6I84 - chains T and R of the 23 polymer chains in the assembly; structure by electron microscopy, 4.40 A resolution (low resolution: residue-level contacts below are approximate; hydrogen-bond / salt-bridge calls are withheld).

[Chain T]
Molecule: 169-nt DNA strand
Sequence (169 nucleotides; numbered 56 to 224; the number before each row is that of its first residue):
    56 ATCAGAATCCCGGTGCCGAGGCCGCTCAATTGGTCGTAGACAGCTCTAGC
   106 ACCGCTTAAACGCACGTACGCGCTGTCCCCCGCGTTTTAACCGCCAAGGG
   156 GATTACTCCCTAGTCTCCAGGCACGTGTCAGATATATACATCGATATAGG
   206 AATAACAGGATCCAGTGAG

[Chain R]
Protein: Histone H2B 1.1
From: Xenopus laevis
Reference sequence: P02281 (H2B11_XENLA); residues 1-122 here correspond to UniProt positions 5-126 (UniProt number = residue number + 4)
Sequence (123 residues; row label = number of the first residue in the row; numbering starts at 0):
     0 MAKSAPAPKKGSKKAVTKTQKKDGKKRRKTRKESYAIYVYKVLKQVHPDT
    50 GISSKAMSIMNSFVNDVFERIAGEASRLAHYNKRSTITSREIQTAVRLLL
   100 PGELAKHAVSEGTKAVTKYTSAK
Disordered / not traced: 0-27
Differences from the reference sequence: initiating methionine (0); conflict Thr29 (Ser33 in P02281)

[Interface between chain T and chain R]
Contacting residue pairs (14):
  DA74(T) with Ser53(R)
  DG75(T) with Tyr39(R); Gly50(R); Ile51(R)
  DG76(T) with Tyr39(R)
  DC82(T) with Arg30(R)
  DA83(T) with Arg30(R)
  DT86(T) with Lys122(R)
  DA93(T) with Ser84(R)
  DG94(T) with Arg83(R); Ser84(R); Thr85(R)
  DT158(T) with Lys28(R); Thr29(R)
Other interface residues (no listed pair), chain T (10 interface residues in all): DT81
Other interface residues (no listed pair), chain R (14 interface residues in all): Lys43, Ser52, Lys82

[In short]
10 residues of chain T and 14 residues of chain R are in contact.
Chain T is a 169-nt DNA strand and chain R is Histone H2B 1.1 (Xenopus laevis); the structure, Structure of
transcribing RNA polymerase II-nucleosome complex, was determined by electron microscopy.
